9F9P - chains D and E of the 28 polymer chains in the assembly; structure by electron microscopy, 2.25 A resolution.

== Chain D ==
Molecule: Proteasome subunit alpha type
Source organism: Trypanosoma cruzi
Reference sequence: A0A2V2WZ04 (A0A2V2WZ04_TRYCR); residues 1-247 here = UniProt positions 1-247
Chain sequence (247 residues; row label = number of the first residue in the row):
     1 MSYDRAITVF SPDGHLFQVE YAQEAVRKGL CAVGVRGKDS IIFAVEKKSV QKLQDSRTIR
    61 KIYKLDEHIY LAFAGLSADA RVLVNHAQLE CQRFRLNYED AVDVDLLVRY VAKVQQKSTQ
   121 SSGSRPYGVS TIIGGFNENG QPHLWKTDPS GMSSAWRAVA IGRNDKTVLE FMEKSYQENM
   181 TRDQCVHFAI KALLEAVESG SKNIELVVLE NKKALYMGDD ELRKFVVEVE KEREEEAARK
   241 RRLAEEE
Unresolved in the structure: 1, 236-247
Differences from the reference sequence: conflict Arg223 (His in A0A2V2WZ04)

== Chain E ==
Molecule: Proteasome subunit alpha type
Source organism: Trypanosoma cruzi
Reference sequence: A0A2V2V560 (A0A2V2V560_TRYCR); residues 1-245 here = UniProt positions 1-245
Chain sequence (245 residues; numbered 1 to 245; the number before each row is that of its first residue):
     1 MFSSKTEYDR GVNTFSPEGR IFQIEYAIEA IKLGSTSLGI QTPDAVVIAA EKRVPSVLVD
    61 PSSMNKILEI DYHMGTVLSG MVADARILVE HARVEAQNHR FTYDEPMRVE SCALATCDLS
   121 VRFGESGGRK KLMSRPFGVS LLIAGVDENG PQLWQTDPSG TYTRYDAQAI GAGAEAAQTV
   181 FNEIYHRNMT VEEAETLAVR ILKQVMEEEL TKSNIEIAIV PASTGKLEVY DQTKIQRIID
   241 RLTEE
Unresolved in the structure: 1-8, 125-131, 243-245

== Interface between chain D and chain E ==
Residue-residue contacts - 50 pairs, chain D then chain E:
  Ala6(D) - Ser134(E)
  Thr8(D) - Ser134(E)  hydrogen bond (backbone-side chain)
  Thr8(D) - Arg135(E)
  Val9(D) - Val12(E)  hydrophobic
  Val9(D) - Gln23(E)
  Phe10(D) - Gln23(E)  hydrogen bond (backbone-side chain)
  Phe10(D) - Tyr26(E)  hydrophobic
  Phe10(D) - Ala27(E)  hydrophobic
  Phe10(D) - Met81(E)  hydrophobic
  Phe10(D) - Pro136(E)
  Ser11(D) - Tyr26(E)
  Pro12(D) - Tyr26(E)  hydrophobic
  Asp13(D) - Leu33(E)
  Gly14(D) - Tyr26(E)
  Gly14(D) - Ala30(E)
  Leu16(D) - Met81(E)  hydrophobic
  Leu16(D) - Arg135(E)
  Arg36(D) - Asp60(E)  salt bridge
  Gln116(D) - Ala83(E)
  Gln116(D) - Asp84(E)  hydrogen bond
  Gln116(D) - Ile87(E)
  Thr119(D) - Arg135(E)  hydrogen bond (backbone-side chain)
  Gln120(D) - Met133(E)
  Gln120(D) - Ser134(E)  hydrogen bond (backbone-backbone)
  Gln120(D) - Arg135(E)  hydrogen bond (side chain-backbone)
  Gln120(D) - Phe137(E)
  Ser122(D) - Leu132(E)  hydrogen bond (side chain-backbone)
  Ser122(D) - Ser134(E)
  Trp145(D) - Ser63(E)
  Ser150(D) - Ala83(E)
  Gly151(D) - Ala83(E)
  Gly151(D) - Arg86(E)  hydrogen bond (backbone-side chain)
  Met152(D) - Met64(E)  hydrophobic
  Met152(D) - Val82(E)  hydrophobic
  Met152(D) - Arg86(E)
  Ser153(D) - Arg86(E)  hydrogen bond
  Ser154(D) - Ser63(E)
  Ala155(D) - Val59(E)
  Ala155(D) - Asp60(E)  hydrogen bond (backbone-backbone)
  Ala155(D) - Ser63(E)  hydrogen bond (backbone-side chain)
  Trp156(D) - Ser56(E)
  Trp156(D) - Leu58(E)
  Trp156(D) - Val59(E)  hydrophobic
  Arg157(D) - Val57(E)  hydrogen bond (side chain-backbone)
  Arg157(D) - Leu58(E)  hydrogen bond (backbone-backbone)
  Arg157(D) - Val59(E)  hydrogen bond (side chain-backbone)
  Arg157(D) - Asp60(E)  salt bridge
  Ala158(D) - Leu58(E)
  Glu173(D) - Ser56(E)
  Glu173(D) - Leu58(E)
Interface residues without a listed pair, chain D (29 interface residues in all): Ser121, Leu169, Met172, Tyr176
Interface residues without a listed pair, chain E (29 interface residues in all): Glu29, Pro55, Pro61, Gly138

== Overview ==
Chain D and chain E each contribute 29 residues to their interface; the contacts include 14 hydrogen bonds and
2 salt bridges. Polar pairs include Arg36(D)-Asp60(E), Arg157(D)-Asp60(E) and Thr8(D)-Ser134(E).
Chain D is Proteasome subunit alpha type and chain E is Proteasome subunit alpha type, both from Trypanosoma
cruzi; the structure, CryoEM structure of recombinant Trypanosoma cruzi apo proteasome 20S subunit, was
determined by electron microscopy together with 9F9T from the same study.
